PDB entry 8SJD | electron microscopy, 5.10 A resolution (low resolution: residue-level contacts below are approximate; hydrogen-bond / salt-bridge calls are withheld) | chains D and G of the 10 polymer chains in the assembly

== Chain D ==
Name: Hermes transposase
Source organism: Musca domestica
UniProt: Q25438 (Q25438_MUSDO); residues 1-612 here = UniProt positions 1-612
Chain sequence (612 residues; numbered 1 to 612; the number before each row is that of its first residue):
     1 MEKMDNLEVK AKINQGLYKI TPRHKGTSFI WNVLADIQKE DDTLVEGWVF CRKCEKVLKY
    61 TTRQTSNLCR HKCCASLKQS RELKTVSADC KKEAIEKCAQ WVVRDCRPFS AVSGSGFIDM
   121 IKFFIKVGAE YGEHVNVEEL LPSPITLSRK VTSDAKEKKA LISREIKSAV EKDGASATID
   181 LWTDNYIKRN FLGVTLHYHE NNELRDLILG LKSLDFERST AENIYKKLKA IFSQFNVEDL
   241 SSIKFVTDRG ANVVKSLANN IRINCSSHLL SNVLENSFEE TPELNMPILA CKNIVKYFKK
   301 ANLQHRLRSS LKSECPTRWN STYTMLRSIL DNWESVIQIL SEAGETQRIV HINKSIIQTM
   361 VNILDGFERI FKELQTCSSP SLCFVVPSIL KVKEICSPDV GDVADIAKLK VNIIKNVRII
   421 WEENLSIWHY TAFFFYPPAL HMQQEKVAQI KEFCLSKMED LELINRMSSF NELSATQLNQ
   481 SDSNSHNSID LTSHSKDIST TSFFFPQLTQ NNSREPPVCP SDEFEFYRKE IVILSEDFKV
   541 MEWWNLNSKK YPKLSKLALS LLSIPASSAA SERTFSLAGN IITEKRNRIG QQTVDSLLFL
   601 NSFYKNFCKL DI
Disordered / not traced: 1-80, 463-512, 610-612
Construct notes: engineered mutation Glu-2 (Gln in Q25438), Gly-128 (Lys in Q25438)

== Chain G ==
Molecule: 55-nt DNA strand
Sequence (55 nucleotides; row label = number of the first residue in the row):
     1 CTTATCTATG TGGCTTACGT TTGCCTGTGG CTTGTTGAAG TTCTCTGGTT CACGC

== How chain D and chain G interact ==
Pairs across the interface (11):
  Pro-108(D) / DA4(G)
  Pro-108(D) / DT5(G)
  Phe-109(D) / DT5(G)
  Ser-110(D) / DA4(G)
  Ser-110(D) / DT5(G)
  Gln-375(D) / DC1(G)
  Thr-376(D) / DC1(G)
  Cys-377(D) / DC1(G)
  Arg-573(D) / DC1(G)
  Arg-573(D) / DT2(G)
  Asn-580(D) / DT3(G)
Other interface residues (no listed pair), chain D (9 interface residues in all): Lys-605

== Overview ==
9 residues of chain D face 5 of chain G across their interface.
Here chain D is Hermes transposase (Musca domestica) and chain G is a 55-nt DNA strand. Entry 8SJD (Cryo-EM
structure of the Hermes transposase bound to two right-ends of its DNA transposon) was determined by electron
microscopy together with 8EB5 and 8EDG from the same study.
